Entry 5W6J (X-ray diffraction, 1.78 A resolution); this record covers chains A and E of the 3 polymer chains in the assembly.

== Chain A (and E) ==
Molecule: Glucose-1-phosphate adenylyltransferase
From: Rhizobium radiobacter
Notes: EC 2.7.7.27; chain E of this document is another copy of the same molecule, construct and numbering; everything in this record applies to it too
Reference sequence: P39669 (GLGC_RHIRD); residues 2-421 here correspond to UniProt positions 1-420 (UniProt number = residue number - 1)
Sequence (420 residues; row label = number of the first residue in the row):
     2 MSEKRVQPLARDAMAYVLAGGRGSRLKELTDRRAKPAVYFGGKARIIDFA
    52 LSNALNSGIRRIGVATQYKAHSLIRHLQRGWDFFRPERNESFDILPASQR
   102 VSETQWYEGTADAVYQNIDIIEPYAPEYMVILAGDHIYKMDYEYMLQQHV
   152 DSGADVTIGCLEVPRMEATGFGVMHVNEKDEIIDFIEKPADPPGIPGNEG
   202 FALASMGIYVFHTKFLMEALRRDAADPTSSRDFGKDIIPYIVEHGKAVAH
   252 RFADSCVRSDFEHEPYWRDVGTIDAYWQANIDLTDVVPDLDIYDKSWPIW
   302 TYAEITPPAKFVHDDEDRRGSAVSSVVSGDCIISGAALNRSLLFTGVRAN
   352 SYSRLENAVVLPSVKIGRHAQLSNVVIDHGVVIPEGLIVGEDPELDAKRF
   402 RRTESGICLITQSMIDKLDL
Unresolved in the structure: 2-3, 101-103 (chain E: 2-6, 99-104)
Construct notes: conflict L221 (Val220 in P39669)
UniProt features mapped onto this chain:
  - binding site (alpha-D-glucose 1-phosphate): Y108, G173, E188, K189, S206
What the authors report for this chain:
  - binding site for sulfate ion: R46
  - conformationally variable residues (loop rearrangement, order/disorder transition): K44, P97 to A98, A226 to D237
  - mutagenesis - K44A: abolished catalytic activity
  - mutagenesis - K44A: decreased catalytic activity on Fru6P
  - mutagenesis - K44A: decreased stability
  - mutagenesis - P97A: abolished catalytic activity on Fru6P
  - mutagenesis - G330D: increased catalytic activity
  - mutagenesis - G330D: increased stability
  - catalytic residues: R26 (citing earlier work)
  - allosteric site: R46 (citing earlier work)

== How chain A and chain E interact ==
Contacting residue pairs - 26 pairs, chain A then chain E:
  R76(A) - D94(E)  salt bridge
  R76(A) - Y125(E)  hydrogen bond
  Q79(A) - Q79(E)
  Q79(A) - I95(E)
  R80(A) - P87(E)
  R80(A) - Y125(E)
  D83(A) - D83(E)
  R86(A) - A304(E)  hydrogen bond (side chain-backbone)
  R86(A) - E305(E)
  P87(A) - R80(E)
  P87(A) - Y303(E)
  P87(A) - E305(E)
  E88(A) - E305(E)
  E88(A) - I306(E)  hydrogen bond (side chain-backbone)
  D94(A) - R76(E)  salt bridge
  D94(A) - R80(E)  salt bridge
  I95(A) - Q79(E)
  S99(A) - H72(E)  hydrogen bond (backbone-side chain)
  Y125(A) - R80(E)
  Y303(A) - R86(E)
  Y303(A) - P87(E)
  A304(A) - R86(E)  hydrogen bond (backbone-side chain)
  E305(A) - R86(E)
  E305(A) - P87(E)
  E305(A) - E88(E)
  I306(A) - E88(E)  hydrogen bond (backbone-side chain)
Also at the interface, not in a pair above, chain A (17 interface residues in all): H72, I121
Also at the interface, not in a pair above, chain E (16 interface residues in all): I121

== Overview ==
17 residues of chain A face 16 of chain E across their interface; the contacts include 6 hydrogen bonds and 3
salt bridges. Among the polar pairs are R76(A)-D94(E), D94(A)-R80(E) and R76(A)-Y125(E). From the paper: the
catalytic residue R26(A); K44A of chain A abolishes catalytic activity; 3 substitutions were tested in all.
Chain A and chain E are both Glucose-1-phosphate adenylyltransferase (Rhizobium radiobacter); the structure,
Agrobacterium tumefaciens ADP-glucose pyrophosphorylase, was determined by X-ray diffraction, deposited
together with 5W5R and 5W5T.
